Entry 5LD2 (electron microscopy, 3.83 A resolution); this record covers chains B and C of the 4 polymer chains in the assembly.

[Chain B]
Name: RecBCD enzyme subunit RecB
Organism: Escherichia coli (strain K12)
Notes: EC 3.1.11.5
UniProt: P08394 (RECB_ECOLI); numbering as in UniProt; present here: 1-912, 938-1180
Sequence (1181 residues; numbered 0 to 1180; the number before each row is that of its first residue; numbering starts at 0; X marks 25 residues of unknown identity (built as UNK)):
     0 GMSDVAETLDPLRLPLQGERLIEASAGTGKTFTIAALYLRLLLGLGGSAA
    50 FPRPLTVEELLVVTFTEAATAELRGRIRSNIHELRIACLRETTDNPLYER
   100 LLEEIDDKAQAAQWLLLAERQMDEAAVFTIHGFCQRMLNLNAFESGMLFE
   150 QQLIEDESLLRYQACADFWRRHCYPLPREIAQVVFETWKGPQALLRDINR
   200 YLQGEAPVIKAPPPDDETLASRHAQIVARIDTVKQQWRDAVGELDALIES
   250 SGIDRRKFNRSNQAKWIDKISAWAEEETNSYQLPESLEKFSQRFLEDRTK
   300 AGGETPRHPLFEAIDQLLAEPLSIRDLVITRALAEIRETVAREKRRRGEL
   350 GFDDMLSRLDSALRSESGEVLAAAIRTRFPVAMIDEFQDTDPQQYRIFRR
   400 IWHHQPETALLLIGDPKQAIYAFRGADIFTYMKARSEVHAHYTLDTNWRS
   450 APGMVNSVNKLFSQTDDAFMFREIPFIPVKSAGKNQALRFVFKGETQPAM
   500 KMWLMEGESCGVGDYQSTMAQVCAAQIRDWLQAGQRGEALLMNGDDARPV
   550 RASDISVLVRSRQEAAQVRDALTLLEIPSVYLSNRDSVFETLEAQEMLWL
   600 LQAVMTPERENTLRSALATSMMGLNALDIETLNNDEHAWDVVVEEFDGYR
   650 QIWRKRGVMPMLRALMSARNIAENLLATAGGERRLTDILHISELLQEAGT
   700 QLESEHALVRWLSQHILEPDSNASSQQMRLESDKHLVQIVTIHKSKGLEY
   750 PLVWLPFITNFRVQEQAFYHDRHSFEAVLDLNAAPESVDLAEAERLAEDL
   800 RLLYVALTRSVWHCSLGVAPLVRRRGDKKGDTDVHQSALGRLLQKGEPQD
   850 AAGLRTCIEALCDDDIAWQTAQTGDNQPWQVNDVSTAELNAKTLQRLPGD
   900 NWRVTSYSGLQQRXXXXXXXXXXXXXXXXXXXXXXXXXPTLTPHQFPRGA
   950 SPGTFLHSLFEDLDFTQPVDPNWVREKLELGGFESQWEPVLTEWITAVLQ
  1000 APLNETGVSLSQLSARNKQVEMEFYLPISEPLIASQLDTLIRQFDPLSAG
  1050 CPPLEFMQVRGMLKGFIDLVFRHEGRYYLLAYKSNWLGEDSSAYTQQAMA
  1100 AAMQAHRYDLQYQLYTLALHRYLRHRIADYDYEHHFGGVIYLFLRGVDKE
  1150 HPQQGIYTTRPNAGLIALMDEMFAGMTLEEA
Not modelled in the structure: 0-4, 290-303, 933-937, 1175-1180
Differences from the reference sequence: expression tag (0); engineered mutation A1080 (Asp in P08394)
Ion coordination: Mg2+: T30, E385 (together with AMP-PNP)
Small-molecule neighbours: AMP-PNP (ANP; phosphoaminophosphonic acid-adenylate ester): S24, A25, G26, T27, G28, K29, T30, F31, E385, Q417, W447, R448, K483, G746, E748, R808
Reported in the primary citation:
  - binding site for AMP-PNP: F31, W447
  - mutagenesis - D1080A: abolished catalytic activity (citing earlier work)
  - conformationally variable residues (helix shift, loop rearrangement): UNK_913 to P938

[Chain C]
Name: RecBCD enzyme subunit RecC
Organism: Escherichia coli (strain K12)
Notes: EC 3.1.11.5
UniProt: P07648 (RECC_ECOLI); residues 1-1122 here = UniProt positions 1-1122
Sequence (1122 residues; row label = number of the first residue in the row):
     1 MLRVYHSNRLDVLEALMEFIVERERLDDPFEPEMILVQSTGMAQWLQMTL
    51 SQKFGIAANIDFPLPASFIWDMFVRVLPEIPKESAFNKQSMSWKLMTLLP
   101 QLLEREDFTLLRHYLTDDSDKRKLFQLSSKAADLFDQYLVYRPDWLAQWE
   151 TGHLVEGLGEAQAWQAPLWKALVEYTHQLGQPRWHRANLYQRFIETLESA
   201 TTCPPGLPSRVFICGISALPPVYLQALQALGKHIEIHLLFTNPCRYYWGD
   251 IKDPAYLAKLLTRQRRHSFEDRELPLFRDSENAGQLFNSDGEQDVGNPLL
   301 ASWGKLGRDYIYLLSDLESSQELDAFVDVTPDNLLHNIQSDILELENRAV
   351 AGVNIEEFSRSDNKRPLDPLDSSITFHVCHSPQREVEVLHDRLLAMLEED
   401 PTLTPRDIIVMVADIDSYSPFIQAVFGSAPADRYLPYAISDRRARQSHPV
   451 LEAFISLLSLPDSRFVSEDVLALLDVPVLAARFDITEEGLRYLRQWVNES
   501 GIRWGIDDDNVRELELPATGQHTWRFGLTRMLLGYAMESAQGEWQSVLPY
   551 DESSGLIAELVGHLASLLMQLNIWRRGLAQERPLEEWLPVCRDMLNAFFL
   601 PDAETEAAMTLIEQQWQAIIAEGLGAQYGDAVPLSLLRDELAQRLDQERI
   651 SQRFLAGPVNICTLMPMRSIPFKVVCLLGMNDGVYPRQLAPLGFDLMSQK
   701 PKRGDRSRRDDDRYLFLEALISAQQKLYISYIGRSIQDNSERFPSVLVQE
   751 LIDYIGQSHYLPGDEALNCDESEARVKAHLTCLHTRMPFDPQNYQPGERQ
   801 SYAREWLPAASQAGKAHSEFVQPLPFTLPETVPLETLQRFWAHPVRAFFQ
   851 MRLQVNFRTEDSEIPDTEPFILEGLSRYQINQQLLNALVEQDDAERLFRR
   901 FRAAGDLPYGAFGEIFWETQCQEMQQLADRVIACRQPGQSMEIDLACNGV
   951 QITGWLPQVQPDGLLRWRPSLLSVAQGMQLWLEHLVYCASGGNGESRLFL
  1001 RKDGEWRFPPLAAEQALHYLSQLIEGYREGMSAPLLVLPESGGAWLKTCY
  1051 DAQNDAMLDDDSTLQKARTKFLQAYEGNMMVRGEGDDIWYQRLWRQLTPE
  1101 TMEAIVEQSQRFLLPLFRFNQS
Not modelled in the structure: 1122
Reported in the primary citation:
  - conformationally variable residues (helix shift): D602 to Q627

[How chain B and chain C interact]
Pairs across the interface (213):
  A70(B) - F743(C)
  R73(B) - D682(C)
  R77(B) - Q749(C)
  R77(B) - D753(C)  salt bridge
  H81(B) - D753(C)
  L88(B) - V353(C)
  R89(B) - A351(C)  hydrogen bond (side chain-backbone)
  R89(B) - G352(C)
  R89(B) - V353(C)
  R89(B) - F358(C)
  R89(B) - D770(C)  salt bridge
  Q112(B) - Q293(C)
  E118(B) - V746(C)
  E118(B) - D753(C)
  R119(B) - A301(C)
  R119(B) - S302(C)
  R119(B) - E750(C)
  Q120(B) - R709(C)
  D122(B) - R709(C)  salt bridge
  D122(B) - V746(C)
  L139(B) - L692(C)
  F142(B) - L111(C)  hydrophobic
  F142(B) - Y114(C)  hydrophobic
  F142(B) - L127(C)  hydrophobic
  F142(B) - W164(C)  hydrophobic
  F142(B) - F694(C)  hydrophobic
  M146(B) - Y114(C)  hydrogen bond (backbone-side chain)
  L147(B) - R122(C)
  L147(B) - K123(C)
  L147(B) - Q126(C)
  F148(B) - Y114(C)
  F148(B) - L127(C)  hydrophobic
  F148(B) - K130(C)
  E149(B) - Q126(C)  hydrogen bond
  Q162(B) - R464(C)
  A165(B) - F870(C)  hydrophobic
  D166(B) - R464(C)  salt bridge
  D166(B) - L516(C)
  W168(B) - F870(C)  hydrophobic
  W168(B) - F912(C)  hydrophobic
  R169(B) - W504(C)
  R169(B) - P517(C)
  R169(B) - T867(C)  hydrogen bond
  R169(B) - E868(C)  salt bridge
  R169(B) - F870(C)
  R170(B) - L514(C)
  R170(B) - E515(C)
  R170(B) - L516(C)
  R170(B) - P517(C)
  Y173(B) - E868(C)  hydrogen bond
  Y173(B) - F870(C)
  Y173(B) - Y909(C)  hydrophobic
  R177(B) - E914(C)  salt bridge
  R177(B) - E918(C)  salt bridge
  A180(B) - A911(C)  hydrophobic
  A180(B) - F912(C)  hydrophobic
  A180(B) - I915(C)
  Q181(B) - I915(C)
  F184(B) - I915(C)  hydrophobic
  K188(B) - I871(C)
  P190(B) - F870(C)  hydrophobic
  R345(B) - R122(C)
  Q562(B) - M1079(C)  hydrogen bond
  L591(B) - Q1091(C)
  L591(B) - R1095(C)
  E592(B) - R1095(C)  salt bridge
  W598(B) - F857(C)  hydrophobic
  W598(B) - R858(C)
  N610(B) - Q854(C)
  N610(B) - N856(C)  hydrogen bond
  R613(B) - L853(C)
  R613(B) - Q854(C)
  R613(B) - V855(C)
  S614(B) - N856(C)  hydrogen bond (side chain-backbone)
  S614(B) - F857(C)
  A617(B) - V855(C)  hydrophobic
  A617(B) - F857(C)  hydrophobic
  A617(B) - R1092(C)  hydrogen bond (backbone-side chain)
  T618(B) - R1092(C)
  S619(B) - R1092(C)  hydrogen bond
  G622(B) - H817(C)
  L623(B) - F820(C)
  L623(B) - R1092(C)  hydrogen bond (backbone-side chain)
  N624(B) - S818(C)  hydrogen bond
  N624(B) - F820(C)
  N624(B) - Q822(C)
  A625(B) - F820(C)  hydrogen bond (backbone-backbone)
  A625(B) - L824(C)
  L626(B) - L824(C)  hydrophobic
  E629(B) - L824(C)
  E629(B) - R852(C)  salt bridge
  N632(B) - L853(C)  hydrogen bond (side chain-backbone)
  R655(B) - G427(C)  hydrogen bond (side chain-backbone)
  R655(B) - Y434(C)
  M658(B) - A424(C)  hydrophobic
  P659(B) - G427(C)
  P659(B) - S428(C)
  R662(B) - S428(C)
  R662(B) - E805(C)
  M665(B) - W806(C)  hydrophobic
  A671(B) - W806(C)  hydrophobic
  E672(B) - P808(C)
  E672(B) - A809(C)
  E672(B) - A813(C)  hydrogen bond (side chain-backbone)
  E672(B) - G814(C)  hydrogen bond (side chain-backbone)
  N673(B) - G814(C)
  N673(B) - K815(C)  hydrogen bond (side chain-backbone)
  N673(B) - H817(C)
  L674(B) - H817(C)
  L675(B) - F789(C)  hydrophobic
  A676(B) - G814(C)
  A676(B) - K815(C)
  A676(B) - A816(C)
  T677(B) - A816(C)
  T677(B) - H817(C)  hydrogen bond (side chain-backbone)
  R683(B) - R1095(C)
  L684(B) - F789(C)  hydrophobic
  L688(B) - M787(C)  hydrophobic
  E692(B) - Q383(C)
  Q695(B) - P420(C)
  E696(B) - F421(C)
  T699(B) - P420(C)
  T699(B) - Q423(C)
  Q700(B) - R445(C)  hydrogen bond (backbone-side chain)
  Q700(B) - H448(C)
  E702(B) - Q446(C)
  E702(B) - S447(C)
  E702(B) - H448(C)  hydrogen bond (side chain-backbone)
  E702(B) - P449(C)
  R709(B) - R494(C)
  S712(B) - E860(C)
  A722(B) - Q737(C)
  Q725(B) - Q737(C)  hydrogen bond (backbone-side chain)
  Q726(B) - Q737(C)  hydrogen bond (backbone-side chain)
  M727(B) - I736(C)  hydrophobic
  M727(B) - Q737(C)
  M727(B) - R786(C)
  R728(B) - Q737(C)  hydrogen bond (backbone-backbone)
  R728(B) - N739(C)
  R728(B) - R786(C)  hydrogen bond (backbone-side chain)
  L729(B) - R786(C)  hydrogen bond (backbone-side chain)
  S731(B) - R786(C)
  L888(B) - Y794(C)
  N889(B) - Y794(C)
  N889(B) - Q800(C)  hydrogen bond (backbone-side chain)
  N889(B) - L807(C)
  A890(B) - Q800(C)
  A890(B) - S801(C)
  A890(B) - L807(C)
  K891(B) - E798(C)
  K891(B) - Q800(C)
  K891(B) - Y802(C)
  T892(B) - E398(C)
  T892(B) - Y802(C)
  L893(B) - E398(C)
  R895(B) - L397(C)
  R895(B) - P401(C)
  R895(B) - L403(C)
  P897(B) - L397(C)
  P897(B) - D432(C)
  P897(B) - Y434(C)
  W901(B) - R406(C)
  W901(B) - A656(C)
  V903(B) - M48(C)  hydrophobic
  V903(B) - A656(C)
  R947(B) - E606(C)
  S950(B) - T610(C)  hydrogen bond
  E978(B) - Q617(C)  hydrogen bond (backbone-side chain)
  G981(B) - Q617(C)
  E983(B) - R592(C)  salt bridge
  R1015(B) - F30(C)
  N1016(B) - F30(C)
  K1017(B) - F30(C)
  Q1018(B) - F30(C)
  Q1018(B) - N59(C)  hydrogen bond
  M1021(B) - A58(C)  hydrophobic
  M1021(B) - N59(C)
  E1022(B) - A57(C)
  E1022(B) - A58(C)
  F1023(B) - A57(C)
  F1023(B) - A58(C)  hydrophobic
  Y1024(B) - Q47(C)
  Y1024(B) - M48(C)  hydrophobic
  Y1024(B) - S51(C)
  Y1024(B) - I56(C)
  Y1024(B) - A57(C)  hydrogen bond (backbone-backbone)
  L1025(B) - G55(C)
  P1026(B) - S51(C)
  P1026(B) - G55(C)
  M1061(B) - M48(C)
  M1061(B) - S51(C)
  M1061(B) - Q52(C)
  V1069(B) - F30(C)  hydrophobic
  F1070(B) - F30(C)  hydrophobic
  R1071(B) - D28(C)  salt bridge
  R1071(B) - P29(C)
  Y1076(B) - P29(C)
  A1117(B) - I56(C)
  R1120(B) - G55(C)  hydrogen bond (side chain-backbone)
  R1120(B) - I56(C)
  Y1121(B) - P29(C)  hydrogen bond (side chain-backbone)
  Y1121(B) - I56(C)
  Y1121(B) - A58(C)
  Y1121(B) - N59(C)  hydrogen bond
  R1123(B) - R25(C)
  H1124(B) - V21(C)
  H1124(B) - R25(C)  hydrogen bond (backbone-side chain)
  H1124(B) - F54(C)
  R1125(B) - R25(C)  hydrogen bond (backbone-side chain)
  R1125(B) - P29(C)  hydrogen bond (side chain-backbone)
  R1125(B) - E31(C)  hydrogen bond (side chain-backbone)
  I1126(B) - R25(C)  hydrogen bond (backbone-side chain)
  A1127(B) - R25(C)
Interface residues without a listed pair, chain B (143 interface residues in all): G74, M121, E123, R135, A141, G145, Y161, C172, L175, V183, G189, R344, S366, Q601, E609, M620, M621, I628, T685, L716, E730, E887, Q894, G898, R902, L979, G980
Interface residues without a listed pair, chain C (151 interface residues in all): L26, P32, Q44, L110, H113, D118, P298, K305, L394, P405, A429, R433, L435, D462, E613, L655, G657, P686, Q688, G693, R713, P788, P791, Q795, P796, A803, R804, S811, E819, F848, D861, E863

[Summary]
143 residues of chain B and 151 residues of chain C are in contact; the contacts include 39 hydrogen bonds and
11 salt bridges. Polar contacts include R77(B)-D753(C), R89(B)-D770(C) and D122(B)-R709(C). Chain B binds
AMP-PNP. From the paper: a binding site for AMP-PNP at F31(B) and W447(B); D1080A of chain B abolishes
catalytic activity.
Chain B is RecBCD enzyme subunit RecB and chain C is RecBCD enzyme subunit RecC, both from Escherichia coli
(strain K12); the structure, Cryo-EM structure of RecBCD+DNA complex revealing activated nuclease domain, was
determined by electron microscopy.
